PDB entry 1QCZ | X-ray diffraction, 1.50 A resolution | chain A

== Chain A ==
Name: N5-carboxyaminoimidazole ribonucleotide mutase
Source organism: Escherichia coli
Notes: EC 4.1.1.21
UniProtKB: P09028 (PUR6_ECOLI); numbering as in UniProt (aligned over 1-169)
Chain sequence (169 residues; row label = number of the first residue in the row):
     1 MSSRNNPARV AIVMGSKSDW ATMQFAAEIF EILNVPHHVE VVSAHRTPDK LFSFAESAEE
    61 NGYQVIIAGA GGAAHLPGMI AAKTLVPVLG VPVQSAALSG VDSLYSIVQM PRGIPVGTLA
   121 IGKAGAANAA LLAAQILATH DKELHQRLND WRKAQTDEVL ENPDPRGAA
Not modelled in the structure: 1-6
Differences from the reference sequence: modified residue (14, 23, 79, 110)
Modified residues: Mse14, Mse23, Mse79, Mse110 (selenomethionine; parent Met)

== Summary ==
Chain A is N5-carboxyaminoimidazole ribonucleotide mutase (Escherichia coli); the structure, Crystal structure
of E. coli pure, an unusual mutase that catalyzes the conversion of N5-carboxyaminoimidazole ribonucleotide
..., was determined by X-ray diffraction (same publication as 1D7A).
